PDB entry 9D6E | electron microscopy, 3.09 A resolution | chains C and F of the 18 polymer chains in the assembly

== Chain C (and F) ==
Protein: Gag polyprotein
From: Human immunodeficiency virus type 1 (NEW YORK-5 ISOLATE)
Notes: fragment: CA-SP1 domains; chain F of this document is another copy of the same molecule, construct and numbering; everything in this record applies to it too
UniProt: P12493 (GAG_HV1N5); residues 11-239 here correspond to UniProt positions 143-371 (UniProt number = residue number + 132)
Sequence (229 residues; numbered 11 to 239; the number before each row is that of its first residue):
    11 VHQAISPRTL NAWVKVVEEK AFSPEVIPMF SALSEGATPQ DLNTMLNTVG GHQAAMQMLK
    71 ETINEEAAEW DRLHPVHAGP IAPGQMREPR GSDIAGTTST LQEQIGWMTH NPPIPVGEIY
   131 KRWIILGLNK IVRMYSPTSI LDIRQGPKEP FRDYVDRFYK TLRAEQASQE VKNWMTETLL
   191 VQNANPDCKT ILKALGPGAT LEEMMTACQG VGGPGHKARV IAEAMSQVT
Not modelled in the structure: 11
Construct notes: engineered mutation Ile-231 (Leu363 in P12493)
Swiss-Prot annotation at these positions:
  - region: Asn-57 to Gln-95 (Interaction with human PPIA/CYPA and NUP153), Pro-85 to Pro-93 (PPIA/CYPA-binding loop)
  - modified residue: Ser-16 (Phosphoserine)
From the paper describing this entry:
  - binding site for Bevirimat: Lys-227, Ile-231
  - binding site for inositol hexakisphosphate: Lys-158, Lys-227

== How chain C and chain F interact ==
Pairs across the interface (20; chain C residue first):
  Ile-37(C) / Met-39(F)  hydrophobic
  Pro-38(C) / Pro-38(F)  hydrophobic
  Ser-41(C) / Glu-45(F)
  Glu-75(C) / Arg-18(F)  salt bridge
  Glu-76(C) / Arg-18(F)  salt bridge
  Glu-79(C) / Arg-18(F)
  Pro-122(C) / His-12(F)
  Pro-125(C) / Gln-13(F)
  Glu-128(C) / Glu-45(F)
  Ile-129(C) / Gln-13(F)
  Lys-131(C) / Glu-45(F)  salt bridge
  Arg-132(C) / Gln-13(F)  hydrogen bond
  Arg-132(C) / Thr-19(F)
  Ile-135(C) / Ala-42(F)  hydrophobic
  Leu-136(C) / Ala-22(F)  hydrophobic
  Leu-136(C) / Leu-43(F)  hydrophobic
  Asn-139(C) / Val-26(F)
  Asn-139(C) / Lys-30(F)
  Asn-139(C) / Met-39(F)
  Arg-143(C) / Glu-29(F)  salt bridge
Interface residues without a listed pair, chain C (17 interface residues in all): Pro-34
Interface residues without a listed pair, chain F (15 interface residues in all): Glu-35, Gly-46

== Summary ==
The interface between chain C and chain F involves 17 residues on one side and 15 on the other, with 1
hydrogen bond and 4 salt bridges. Polar contacts include Glu-75(C)/Arg-18(F), Glu-76(C)/Arg-18(F) and
Lys-131(C)/Glu-45(F). The paper reports a binding site for Bevirimat at Lys-227(C) and Ile-231(C); a binding
site for inositol hexakisphosphate at Lys-158(C) and Lys-227(C).
Both chains are Gag polyprotein (Human immunodeficiency virus type 1 (NEW YORK-5 ISOLATE)). Entry 9D6E (Gag
CA-SP1 immature lattice bound with Bevirimat from enveloped virus like particles) was determined by electron
microscopy together with 9CWV, 9D6C, 9D6D, 9D88 and 9DWD from the same study.
